PDB entry 8SNX | electron microscopy, 3.40 A resolution | chains A and B of the 6 polymer chains in the assembly

[Chain A]
Name: RNA-directed RNA polymerase L
From: Respiratory syncytial virus A2
Notes: EC 2.7.7.48, 3.6.1.-, 2.7.7.88, 2.1.1.375
UniProt: P28887 (L_HRSVA); residue numbers follow UniProt; this construct covers 1-2165
Sequence (2165 residues; numbered 1 to 2165; the number before each row is that of its first residue):
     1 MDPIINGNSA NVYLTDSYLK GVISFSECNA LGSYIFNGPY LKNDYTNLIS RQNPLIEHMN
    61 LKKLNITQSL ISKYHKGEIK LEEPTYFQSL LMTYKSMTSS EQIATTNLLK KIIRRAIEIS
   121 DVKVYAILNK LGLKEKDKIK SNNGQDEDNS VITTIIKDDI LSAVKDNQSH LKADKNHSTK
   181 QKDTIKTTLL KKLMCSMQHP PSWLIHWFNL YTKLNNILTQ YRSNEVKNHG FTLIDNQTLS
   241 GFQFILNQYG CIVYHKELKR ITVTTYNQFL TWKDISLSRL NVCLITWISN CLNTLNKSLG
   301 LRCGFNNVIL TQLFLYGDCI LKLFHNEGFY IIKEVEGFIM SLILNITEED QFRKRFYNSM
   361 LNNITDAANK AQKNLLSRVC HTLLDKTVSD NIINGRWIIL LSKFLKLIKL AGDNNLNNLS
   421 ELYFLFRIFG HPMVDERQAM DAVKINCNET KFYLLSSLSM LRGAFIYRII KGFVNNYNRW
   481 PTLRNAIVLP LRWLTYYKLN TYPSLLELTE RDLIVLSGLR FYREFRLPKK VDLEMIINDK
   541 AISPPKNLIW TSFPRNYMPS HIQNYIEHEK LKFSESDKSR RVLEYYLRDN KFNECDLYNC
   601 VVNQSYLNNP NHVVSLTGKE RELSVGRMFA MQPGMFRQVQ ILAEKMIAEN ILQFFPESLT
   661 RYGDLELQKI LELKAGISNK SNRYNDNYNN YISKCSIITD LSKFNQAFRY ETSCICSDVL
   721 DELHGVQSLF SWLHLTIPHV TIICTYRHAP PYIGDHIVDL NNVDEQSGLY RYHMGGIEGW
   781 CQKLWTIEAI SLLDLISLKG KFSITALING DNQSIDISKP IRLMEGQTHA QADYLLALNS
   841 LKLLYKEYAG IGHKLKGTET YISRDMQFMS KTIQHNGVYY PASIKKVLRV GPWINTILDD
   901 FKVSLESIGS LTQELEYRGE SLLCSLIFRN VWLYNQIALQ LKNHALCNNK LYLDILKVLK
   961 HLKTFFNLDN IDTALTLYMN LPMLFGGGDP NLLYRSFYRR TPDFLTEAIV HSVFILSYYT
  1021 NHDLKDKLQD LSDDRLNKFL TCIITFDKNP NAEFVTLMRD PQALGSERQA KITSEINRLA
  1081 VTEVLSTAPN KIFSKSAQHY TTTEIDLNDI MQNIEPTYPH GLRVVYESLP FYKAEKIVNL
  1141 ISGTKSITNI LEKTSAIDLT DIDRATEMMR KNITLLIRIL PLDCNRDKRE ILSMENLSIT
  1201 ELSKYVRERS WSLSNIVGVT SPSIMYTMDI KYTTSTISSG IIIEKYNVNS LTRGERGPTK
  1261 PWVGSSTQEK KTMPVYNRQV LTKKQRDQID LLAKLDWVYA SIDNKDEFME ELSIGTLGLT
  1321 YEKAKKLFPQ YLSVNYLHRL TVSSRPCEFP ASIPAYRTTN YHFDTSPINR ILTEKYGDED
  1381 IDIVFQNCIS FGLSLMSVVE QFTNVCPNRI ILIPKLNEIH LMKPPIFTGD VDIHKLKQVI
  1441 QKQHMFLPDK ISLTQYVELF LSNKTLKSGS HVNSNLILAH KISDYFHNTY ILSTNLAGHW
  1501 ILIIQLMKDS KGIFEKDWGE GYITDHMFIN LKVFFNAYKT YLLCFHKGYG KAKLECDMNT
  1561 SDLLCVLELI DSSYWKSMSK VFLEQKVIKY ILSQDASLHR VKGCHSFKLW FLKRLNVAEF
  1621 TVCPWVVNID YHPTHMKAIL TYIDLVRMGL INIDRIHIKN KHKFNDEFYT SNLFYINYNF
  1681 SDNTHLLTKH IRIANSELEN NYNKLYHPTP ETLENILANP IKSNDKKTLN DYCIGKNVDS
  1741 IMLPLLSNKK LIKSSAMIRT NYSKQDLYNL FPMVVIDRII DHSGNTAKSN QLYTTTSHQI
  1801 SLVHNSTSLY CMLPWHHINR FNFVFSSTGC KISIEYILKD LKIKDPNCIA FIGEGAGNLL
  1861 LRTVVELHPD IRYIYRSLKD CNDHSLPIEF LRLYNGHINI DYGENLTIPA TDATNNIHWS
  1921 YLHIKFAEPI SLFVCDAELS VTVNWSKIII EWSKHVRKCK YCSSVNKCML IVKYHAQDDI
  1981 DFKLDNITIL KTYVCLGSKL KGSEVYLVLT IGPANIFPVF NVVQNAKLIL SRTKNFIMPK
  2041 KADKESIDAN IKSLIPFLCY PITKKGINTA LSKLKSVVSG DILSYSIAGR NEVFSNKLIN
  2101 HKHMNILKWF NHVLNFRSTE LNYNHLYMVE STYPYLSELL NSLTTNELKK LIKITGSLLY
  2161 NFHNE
Unresolved in the structure: 1-9, 134-183, 662-665, 677-689, 1463-2165
UniProt features mapped onto this chain:
  - active site: His-1338 (Nucleophile), Lys-1831 (For mRNA (nucleoside-2'-O-)-methyltransferase activity), Asp-1936 (For mRNA (nucleoside-2'-O-)-methyltransferase activity), Lys-1973 (For mRNA (nucleoside-2'-O-)-methyltransferase activity), Glu-2004 (For mRNA (nucleoside-2'-O-)-methyltransferase activity)
  - binding site (Mg(2+)): Asp-700, Asp-811
  - binding site (substrate): Gly-1853 to Gly-1857
Reported in the primary citation:
  - binding site for the 10-nt RNA strand: Tyr-13, Glu-57, Lys-540, Thr-551, Arg-555, Lys-570, Arg-580, Glu-584, Lys-619, Glu-620, Phe-629, Arg-637, Gln-640, Thr-660, Arg-747, Glu-778, Lys-783, Ser-1155
  - specificity-determining residues: Lys-619, Glu-778 (proposed by the authors, not directly observed)
  - catalytic residues: Gly-810 to Asn-812
  - conformationally variable residues (order/disorder transition): Glu-666 to Gly-676

[Chain B]
Name: Phosphoprotein
From: Respiratory syncytial virus A2
UniProt: G3C7Q7 (G3C7Q7_HRSV); residue numbers follow UniProt; this construct covers 1-241
Sequence (241 residues; each row starts with the number of its first residue):
     1 MEKFAPEFHG EDANNRATKF LESIKGKFTS PKDPKKKDSI ISVNSIDIEV TKESPITSNS
    61 TIINPTNETD DTAGNKPNYQ RKPLVSFKED PTPSDNPFSK LYKETIETFD NNEEESSYSY
   121 EEINDQTNDN ITARLDRIDE KLSEILGMLH TLVVASAGPT SARDGIRDAM VGLREEMIEK
   181 IRTEALMTND RLEAMARLRN EESEKMAKDT SDEVSLNPTS EKLNNLLEGN DSDNDLSLED
   241 F
Unresolved in the structure: 1-128, 188-241

[How chain A and chain B interact]
Contacting residue pairs (69):
  Leu-455(A) with Thr-151(B)
  Leu-458(A) with Thr-151(B)
  Ser-459(A) with Thr-151(B)
  Arg-462(A) with His-150(B); Thr-151(B); Val-154(B)
  Arg-484(A) with Glu-175(B), salt bridge
  Val-488(A) with Ser-143(B), hydrogen bond (backbone-side chain); Leu-146(B), hydrophobic
  Leu-489(A) with Ser-143(B)
  Pro-490(A) with Asp-139(B); Ser-143(B)
  Arg-511(A) with Glu-140(B); Glu-144(B), salt bridge
  Ile-514(A) with Glu-144(B); Gly-147(B); Met-148(B), hydrophobic
  Val-515(A) with Glu-140(B); Ser-143(B)
  Ser-517(A) with Gly-147(B), hydrogen bond (side chain-backbone); His-150(B), hydrogen bond (backbone-side chain)
  Gly-518(A) with Gly-147(B); His-150(B)
  Leu-519(A) with His-150(B)
  Arg-520(A) with His-150(B)
  Tyr-522(A) with Glu-175(B)
  Arg-523(A) with Glu-175(B), hydrogen bond (backbone-side chain); Glu-176(B), salt bridge; Glu-179(B), salt bridge
  Tyr-598(A) with Glu-176(B), hydrogen bond
  Asn-599(A) with Lys-180(B), hydrogen bond
  Val-602(A) with Met-177(B), hydrophobic; Lys-180(B)
  Asn-603(A) with Lys-180(B)
  Gln-604(A) with Asp-168(B), hydrogen bond
  Asn-608(A) with Ala-162(B), hydrogen bond (side chain-backbone); Arg-163(B)
  Tyr-710(A) with Val-154(B); Ala-155(B); Ala-157(B); Gly-158(B); Arg-167(B), hydrogen bond
  Glu-711(A) with Ala-155(B)
  Cys-714(A) with Val-154(B)
  Ile-715(A) with Val-154(B), hydrophobic; Ala-155(B), hydrophobic
  Asp-718(A) with Val-154(B); Arg-174(B), salt bridge
  Glu-722(A) with Arg-174(B), salt bridge
  His-724(A) with Glu-176(B)
  Gly-725(A) with Arg-174(B); Glu-175(B), hydrogen bond (backbone-backbone); Glu-176(B), hydrogen bond (backbone-backbone)
  Val-726(A) with Arg-174(B), hydrogen bond (backbone-side chain)
  Gln-727(A) with Asp-168(B); Gly-172(B), hydrogen bond (side chain-backbone); Leu-173(B); Arg-174(B); Met-177(B)
  Ser-728(A) with Arg-167(B)
  Ser-731(A) with Arg-167(B), hydrogen bond
  His-734(A) with Pro-159(B)
  Leu-735(A) with Gly-158(B); Pro-159(B), hydrophobic; Ala-162(B), hydrophobic; Arg-167(B)
  Pro-738(A) with Pro-159(B), hydrophobic
  His-739(A) with Pro-159(B), hydrogen bond (side chain-backbone); Arg-163(B)
Interface residues without a listed pair, chain A (45 interface residues in all): Ser-456, Leu-491, Leu-527, Leu-607, Asp-721, Met-774
Interface residues without a listed pair, chain B (28 interface residues in all): Leu-152, Val-171

[Summary]
45 residues of chain A and 28 residues of chain B are in contact, with 15 hydrogen bonds and 6 salt bridges.
Among the polar pairs are Arg-484(A)/Glu-175(B), Arg-511(A)/Glu-144(B) and Arg-523(A)/Glu-176(B). The paper
reports the catalytic residue Gly-810(A); a binding site for the 10-nt RNA strand at Tyr-13(A), Glu-57(A) and
Lys-540(A) among others.
Here chain A is RNA-directed RNA polymerase L and chain B is Phosphoprotein, both from Respiratory syncytial
virus A2. Entry 8SNX (Cryo-EM structure of the respiratory syncytial virus polymerase (L:P) bound to the
leader promoter) was determined by electron microscopy together with 8SNY from the same study.
